Entry 8EMY (X-ray diffraction, 1.70 A resolution); this record covers chains C and F of the 12 polymer chains in the assembly.

[Chain C (and F)]
Molecule: GII.4 P domain
Notes: chain F of this document is another copy of the same molecule, construct and numbering; everything in this record applies to it too
Reference sequence: K4LM89 (K4LM89_9CALI); numbering as in UniProt (aligned over 224-530)
Chain sequence (307 residues; row label = number of the first residue in the row):
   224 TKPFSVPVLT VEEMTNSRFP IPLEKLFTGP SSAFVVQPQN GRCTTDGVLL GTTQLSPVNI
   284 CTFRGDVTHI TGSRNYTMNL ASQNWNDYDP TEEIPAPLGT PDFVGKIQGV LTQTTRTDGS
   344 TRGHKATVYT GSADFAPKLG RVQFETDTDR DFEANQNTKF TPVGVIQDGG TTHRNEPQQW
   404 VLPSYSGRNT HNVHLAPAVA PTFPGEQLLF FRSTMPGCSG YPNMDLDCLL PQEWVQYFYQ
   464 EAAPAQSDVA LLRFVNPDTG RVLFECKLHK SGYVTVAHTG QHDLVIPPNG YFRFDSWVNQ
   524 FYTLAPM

[Interface between chain C and chain F]
Pairs across the interface - 77 pairs, chain C then chain F:
  P230(C) - Q463(F)
  V231(C) - Q463(F)  hydrogen bond (backbone-side chain)
  L232(C) - L278(F)  hydrophobic
  L232(C) - Q463(F)
  E235(C) - Q306(F)  hydrogen bond (backbone-side chain)
  E235(C) - N307(F)  hydrogen bond
  T238(C) - S279(F)
  T238(C) - V281(F)
  P243(C) - V281(F)
  I244(C) - V281(F)
  I244(C) - K382(F)
  P245(C) - V281(F)
  P245(C) - N282(F)
  P245(C) - R287(F)
  P245(C) - Q306(F)
  L278(C) - L232(F)  hydrophobic
  S279(C) - T238(F)  hydrogen bond
  P280(C) - P280(F)  hydrophobic
  P280(C) - V281(F)  hydrophobic
  V281(C) - T238(F)
  V281(C) - P243(F)
  V281(C) - I244(F)
  V281(C) - P245(F)
  V281(C) - P280(F)  hydrophobic
  N282(C) - P245(F)
  Q306(C) - E235(F)  hydrogen bond (side chain-backbone)
  Q306(C) - P245(F)
  N307(C) - E235(F)  hydrogen bond
  V333(C) - V333(F)  hydrophobic
  V333(C) - V386(F)  hydrophobic
  T335(C) - V386(F)
  T335(C) - P439(F)
  T335(C) - G440(F)
  T335(C) - C441(F)
  Q336(C) - G440(F)
  T337(C) - M447(F)
  D341(C) - Y444(F)
  G342(C) - G443(F)
  G342(C) - Y444(F)
  S343(C) - G443(F)
  S343(C) - Y444(F)
  T344(C) - G440(F)
  T344(C) - C441(F)
  T344(C) - S442(F)  hydrogen bond (side chain-backbone)
  T344(C) - G443(F)  hydrogen bond (side chain-backbone)
  T344(C) - P445(F)
  T344(C) - M447(F)
  R345(C) - G440(F)
  R345(C) - C441(F)
  G346(C) - C441(F)  hydrogen bond (backbone-backbone)
  K382(C) - I244(F)
  V386(C) - V333(F)  hydrophobic
  V386(C) - T335(F)
  P439(C) - T335(F)
  G440(C) - T335(F)
  G440(C) - Q336(F)
  G440(C) - T344(F)
  G440(C) - R345(F)
  C441(C) - T335(F)
  C441(C) - T344(F)
  C441(C) - R345(F)
  C441(C) - G346(F)  hydrogen bond (backbone-backbone)
  S442(C) - T344(F)  hydrogen bond (backbone-side chain)
  G443(C) - G342(F)
  G443(C) - S343(F)
  G443(C) - T344(F)  hydrogen bond (backbone-side chain)
  Y444(C) - D341(F)
  Y444(C) - G342(F)
  Y444(C) - S343(F)
  P445(C) - T344(F)
  M447(C) - T337(F)
  M447(C) - T344(F)
  Y460(C) - Q463(F)
  Q463(C) - P230(F)
  Q463(C) - V231(F)  hydrogen bond (side chain-backbone)
  Q463(C) - L232(F)
  Q463(C) - Y460(F)
Interface residues without a listed pair, chain C (45 interface residues in all): E236, R287, T384, P385, E456, Q459, Y462, E464
Interface residues without a listed pair, chain F (47 interface residues in all): E236, L246, K348, T384, P385, E456, Q459, Y462, E464

[Summary]
The interface between chain C and chain F involves 45 residues on one side and 47 on the other, with 13
hydrogen bonds. Among the polar pairs are V231(C)-Q463(F), E235(C)-Q306(F) and E235(C)-N307(F).
Both chains are GII.4 P domain. Entry 8EMY (Structure of GII.4 norovirus in complex with Nanobody 82) was
determined by X-ray diffraction together with 8EMZ, 8EN0, 8EN1, 8EN2, 8EN3, 8EN4, 8EN5 and 8EN6 from the same
study.
